PDB entry 5AY8 | X-ray diffraction, 2.80 A resolution | chains G and J of the 10 polymer chains in the assembly

Chain G:
Name: Histone H2A type 1-B/E
From: Homo sapiens
UniProt: P04908 (H2A1B_HUMAN); residues 0-129 here correspond to UniProt positions 1-130 (UniProt number = residue number + 1)
Sequence (133 residues; each row starts with the number of its first residue; numbers below 1 keep their minus sign (Gly-3 is residue -3)):
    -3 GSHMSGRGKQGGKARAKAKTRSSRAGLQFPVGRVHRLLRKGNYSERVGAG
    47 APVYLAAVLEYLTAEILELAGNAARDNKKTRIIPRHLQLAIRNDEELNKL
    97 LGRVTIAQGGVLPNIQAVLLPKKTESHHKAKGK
Unresolved in the structure: -3 to 14, 119-129
Sequence notes: expression tag (-3 to -1)
Curated features (UniProtKB/Swiss-Prot):
  - modified residue: Ser1 (N-acetylserine), Arg3 (Citrulline), Lys5 (N6-(2-hydroxyisobutyryl)lysine), Lys9 (N6-(2-hydroxyisobutyryl)lysine), Lys13 (N6-(beta-hydroxybutyryl)lysine), Lys36 (N6-(2-hydroxyisobutyryl)lysine), Lys74 (N6-(2-hydroxyisobutyryl)lysine), Lys75 (N6-(2-hydroxyisobutyryl)lysine), Lys95 (N6-(2-hydroxyisobutyryl)lysine), Gln104 (N5-methylglutamine), Lys118 (N6-(2-hydroxyisobutyryl)lysine), Lys119 (N6-crotonyllysine), Thr120 (Phosphothreonine), Lys125 (N6-crotonyllysine)
  - cross-link (Glycyl lysine isopeptide (Lys-Gly)): Lys13 (interchain with G-Cter in ubiquitin), Lys15 (interchain with G-Cter in ubiquitin), Lys119 (interchain with G-Cter in ubiquitin)

Chain J:
Molecule: 146-nt DNA strand
From: Homo sapiens
Sequence (146 nucleotides; each row starts with the number of its first residue):
   147 ATCAATATCCACCTGCAGATTCTACCAAAAGTGTATTTGGAAACTGCTCC
   197 ATCAAAAGGCATGTTCAGCTGAATTCAGCTGAACATGCCTTTTGATGGAG
   247 CAGTTTCCAAATACACTTTTGGTAGAATCTGCAGGTGGATATTGAT
Unresolved in the structure: 147
Metal / ion sites: Mn2+ site 1 near DG246 (its only coordinating residue here); Mn2+ site 2 near DG280 (its only coordinating residue here); Mn2+ site 3 near DG283 (its only coordinating residue here)

Chain G / chain J interface:
Contacting residue pairs (10; chain G residue first):
  Arg17(G) - DG177(J)  salt bridge to the phosphate
  Arg20(G) - DT178(J)  salt bridge to the phosphate
  Gly28(G) - DG177(J)  phosphate contact
  Arg29(G) - DA176(J)  phosphate contact
  Arg32(G) - DA175(J)  phosphate contact
  Arg32(G) - DA176(J)  salt bridge to the phosphate
  Glu41(G) - DG185(J)  phosphate contact
  Arg42(G) - DT184(J)  hydrogen bond to the sugar
  Arg42(G) - DG185(J)  sugar contact
  Arg77(G) - DT166(J)  sugar contact
Also at the interface, not in a pair above, chain G (11 interface residues in all): Lys15, Thr16, Lys74
Also at the interface, not in a pair above, chain J (9 interface residues in all): DC158, DT167

Overview:
11 residues of chain G face 9 of chain J across their interface, with 1 hydrogen bond and 3 salt bridges.
Among the polar pairs are Arg42(G)-DT184(J), Arg17(G)-DG177(J) and Arg20(G)-DT178(J).
Chain G is Histone H2A type 1-B/E and chain J is a 146-nt DNA strand, both from Homo sapiens; the structure,
Crystal structure of human nucleosome containing H3.Y, was determined by X-ray diffraction.
